Entry 4V41 (X-ray diffraction, 2.50 A resolution); this record covers chains C and D of the 4 polymer chains in the assembly.

# Chain C (and D)
Protein: Beta-galactosidase
Source organism: Escherichia coli
Notes: EC 3.2.1.23; chain D of this document is another copy of the same molecule, construct and numbering; everything in this record applies to it too
Reference sequence: P00722 (BGAL_ECOLI); residue numbers follow UniProt; this construct covers 1-1023
Amino-acid sequence (1023 residues; numbered 1 to 1023; the number before each row is that of its first residue):
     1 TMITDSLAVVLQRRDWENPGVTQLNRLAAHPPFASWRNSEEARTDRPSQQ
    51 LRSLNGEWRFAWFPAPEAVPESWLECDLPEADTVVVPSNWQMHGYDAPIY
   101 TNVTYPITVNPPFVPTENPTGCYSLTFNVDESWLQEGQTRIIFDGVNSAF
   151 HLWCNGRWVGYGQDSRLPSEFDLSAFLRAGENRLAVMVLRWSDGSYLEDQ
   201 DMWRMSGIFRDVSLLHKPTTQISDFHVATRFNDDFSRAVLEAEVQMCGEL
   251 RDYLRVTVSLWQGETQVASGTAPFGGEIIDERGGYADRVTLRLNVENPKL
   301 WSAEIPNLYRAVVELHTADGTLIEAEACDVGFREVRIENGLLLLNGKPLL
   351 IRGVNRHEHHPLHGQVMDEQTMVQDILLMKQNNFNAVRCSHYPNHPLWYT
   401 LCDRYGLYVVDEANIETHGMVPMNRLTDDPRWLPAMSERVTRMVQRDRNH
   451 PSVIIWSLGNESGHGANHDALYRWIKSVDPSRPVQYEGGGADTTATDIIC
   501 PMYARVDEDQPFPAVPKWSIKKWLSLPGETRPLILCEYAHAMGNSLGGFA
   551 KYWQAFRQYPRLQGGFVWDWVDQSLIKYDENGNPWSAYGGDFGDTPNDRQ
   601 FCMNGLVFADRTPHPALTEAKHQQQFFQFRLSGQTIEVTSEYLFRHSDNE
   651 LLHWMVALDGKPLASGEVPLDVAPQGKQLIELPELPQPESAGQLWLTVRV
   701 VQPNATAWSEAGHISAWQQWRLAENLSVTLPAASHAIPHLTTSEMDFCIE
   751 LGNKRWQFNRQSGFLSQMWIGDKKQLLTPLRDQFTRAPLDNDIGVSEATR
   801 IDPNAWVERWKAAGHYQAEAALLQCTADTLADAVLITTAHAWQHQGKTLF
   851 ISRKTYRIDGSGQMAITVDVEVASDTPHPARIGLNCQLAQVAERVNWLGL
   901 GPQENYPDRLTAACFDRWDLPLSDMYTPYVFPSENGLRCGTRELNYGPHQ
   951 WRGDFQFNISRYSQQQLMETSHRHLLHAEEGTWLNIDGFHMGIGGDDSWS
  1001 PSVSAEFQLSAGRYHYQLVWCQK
Disordered / not traced: 1-2
Construct notes: modified residue (748, 914, 1021)
Modified positions: C748 (s,s-(2-hydroxyethyl)thiocysteine; CME); C914 (s,s-(2-hydroxyethyl)thiocysteine; CME); C1021 (s,s-(2-hydroxyethyl)thiocysteine; CME)
Ion coordination: Mg2+ site 1: D15, N18, V21, Q163, D193; Mg2+ site 2: E416, H418, E461

# Interface between chain C and chain D
Residue-residue contacts (66; chain C residue first):
  N339(C) - P527(D)
  N339(C) - G528(D)
  D507(C) - Q558(D)  hydrogen bond (backbone-side chain)
  D509(C) - Q558(D)
  S519(C) - Q558(D)
  K521(C) - Y559(D)
  K522(C) - Q558(D)  hydrogen bond (side chain-backbone)
  K522(C) - Y559(D)  hydrogen bond (backbone-side chain)
  L524(C) - S525(D)
  S525(C) - L524(D)
  S525(C) - Y559(D)
  S525(C) - R561(D)  hydrogen bond (backbone-side chain)
  P527(C) - N339(D)
  G528(C) - N339(D)
  Q558(C) - D507(D)  hydrogen bond (side chain-backbone)
  Q558(C) - D509(D)
  Q558(C) - S519(D)
  Q558(C) - K522(D)  hydrogen bond (backbone-side chain)
  Y559(C) - K521(D)
  Y559(C) - K522(D)  hydrogen bond (side chain-backbone)
  Y559(C) - S525(D)
  R561(C) - S525(D)  hydrogen bond (side chain-backbone)
  R721(C) - S874(D)  hydrogen bond
  A723(C) - D875(D)
  E724(C) - K847(D)  hydrogen bond (backbone-side chain)
  E724(C) - V872(D)
  E724(C) - A873(D)
  E724(C) - S874(D)  hydrogen bond (side chain-backbone)
  E724(C) - D875(D)  hydrogen bond (backbone-side chain)
  N725(C) - K847(D)
  L726(C) - L849(D)
  L726(C) - E871(D)
  L726(C) - A873(D)
  S727(C) - I851(D)
  V728(C) - A841(D)  hydrophobic
  V728(C) - T848(D)
  L730(C) - L823(D)
  L823(C) - L730(D)
  D828(C) - L830(D)
  D828(C) - A831(D)  hydrogen bond (side chain-backbone)
  D828(C) - D832(D)
  L830(C) - D828(D)
  L830(C) - L830(D)  hydrophobic
  A831(C) - D828(D)  hydrogen bond (backbone-side chain)
  D832(C) - D828(D)
  K847(C) - E724(D)  hydrogen bond (side chain-backbone)
  K847(C) - N725(D)
  T848(C) - V728(D)
  I851(C) - S727(D)
  D869(C) - H1015(D)  salt bridge
  D869(C) - Q1017(D)
  E871(C) - L726(D)
  V872(C) - E724(D)
  A873(C) - E724(D)
  A873(C) - L726(D)
  S874(C) - R721(D)
  S874(C) - E724(D)  hydrogen bond (backbone-side chain)
  D875(C) - A723(D)
  D875(C) - E724(D)
  R942(C) - R1013(D)
  D954(C) - R1013(D)  salt bridge
  R1013(C) - R942(D)
  R1013(C) - D954(D)  salt bridge
  H1015(C) - D869(D)  salt bridge
  H1015(C) - H1015(D)  hydrogen bond
  Q1017(C) - D869(D)
Also at the interface, not in a pair above, chain C (50 interface residues in all): L341, L526, P560, L722, T729, T829, A841, L849, F850, R853
Also at the interface, not in a pair above, chain D (49 interface residues in all): L341, L526, P560, L722, T829, F850, R853

# Overview
50 residues of chain C and 49 residues of chain D are in contact; the contacts include 17 hydrogen bonds and 4
salt bridges. Polar contacts include D869(C)-H1015(D), D954(C)-R1013(D) and D507(C)-Q558(D). D15(C), N18(C),
V21(C), Q163(C) and D193(C) form the Mg2+ site 1.
Chain C and chain D are both Beta-galactosidase (Escherichia coli); the structure, E. coli (lac Z)
beta-galactosidase (ncs constrained monomer-monoclinic), was determined by X-ray diffraction, deposited
together with 1DP0, 1F4A and 1F4H.
